PDB entry 4G3Y | X-ray diffraction, 2.60 A resolution | chains L and C of the 3 polymer chains in the assembly

# Chain L
Name: infliximab Fab L
From: Homo sapiens
Notes: antibody fragment or engineered binder
Amino-acid sequence (214 residues; row label = number of the first residue in the row):
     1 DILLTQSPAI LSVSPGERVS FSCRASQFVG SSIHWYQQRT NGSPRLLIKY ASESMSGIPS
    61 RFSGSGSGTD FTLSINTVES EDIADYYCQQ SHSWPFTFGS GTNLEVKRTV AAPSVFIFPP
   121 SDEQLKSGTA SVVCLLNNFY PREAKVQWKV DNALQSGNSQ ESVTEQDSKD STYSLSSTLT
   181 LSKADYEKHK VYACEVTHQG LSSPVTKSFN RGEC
Disulfides: Cys23-Cys88, Cys134-Cys194

# Chain C
Name: Tumor necrosis factor
From: Homo sapiens
Notes: fragment: Tumor necrosis factor, soluble form
Reference sequence: P01375 (TNFA_HUMAN); residues 1-157 here correspond to UniProt positions 77-233 (UniProt number = residue number + 76)
Amino-acid sequence (157 residues; row label = number of the first residue in the row):
     1 VRSSSRTPSD KPVAHVVANP QAEGQLQWLN RRANALLANG VELRDNQLVV PSEGLYLIYS
    61 QVLFKGQGCP STHVLLTHTI SRIAVSYQTK VNLLSAIKSP CQRETPEGAE AKPWYEPIYL
   121 GGVFQLEKGD RLSAEINRPD YLDFAESGQV YFGIIAL
Not modelled in the structure: 1-9
Curated features (UniProtKB/Swiss-Prot):
  - glycosylation: Ser4 (O-linked (GalNAc...) serine)
Disulfides: Cys69-Cys101
From the paper describing this entry:
  - mutagenesis - Q67A, K112A: decreased binding to infliximab Fab

# Interface between chain L and chain C
Contacting residue pairs (18):
  Phe28(L) - Leu75(C)  hydrophobic
  Phe28(L) - Ile97(C)  hydrophobic
  Ser31(L) - His73(C)
  Ser32(L) - His73(C)
  Tyr50(L) - Pro70(C)
  Tyr50(L) - Ser71(C)
  Tyr50(L) - His73(C)
  Glu53(L) - His73(C)  salt bridge
  Ser91(L) - Arg138(C)  hydrogen bond (backbone-side chain)
  His92(L) - Leu75(C)
  His92(L) - Thr77(C)
  His92(L) - Asn137(C)  hydrogen bond (backbone-side chain)
  His92(L) - Arg138(C)
  Ser93(L) - Asn137(C)  hydrogen bond (side chain-backbone)
  Trp94(L) - Asn137(C)  hydrogen bond (backbone-backbone)
  Trp94(L) - Arg138(C)
  Trp94(L) - Pro139(C)
  Trp94(L) - Asp140(C)
Also at the interface, not in a pair above, chain L (11 interface residues in all): Gly30, Phe96
Also at the interface, not in a pair above, chain C (12 interface residues in all): Gly24, Val74
The authors on this interface:
  - residue pairs: Tyr50(L)-Pro70(C), Tyr50(L)-Ser71(C), Tyr50(L)-His73(C), Ser91(L)-Arg138(C) (hydrogen bond), His92(L)-Arg138(C), Ser93(L)-Asn137(C), Trp94(L)-Asn137(C), Asn137(C)-His92(L), Asp140(C)-Trp94(L)
  - epitope / paratope residues, chain L: Ser32(L), Tyr50(L), Ser91(L), His92(L), Ser93(L), Trp94(L)
  - epitope / paratope residues, chain C: Pro70(C), Ser71(C), His73(C), Thr77(C), Asn137(C), Arg138(C), Asp140(C)
  - hot spots on chain C (mutagenesis) - R138A: decreased binding to infliximab

# Overview
The interface between chain L and chain C involves 11 residues on one side and 12 on the other, with 4
hydrogen bonds and 1 salt bridge. Among the polar pairs are Glu53(L)-His73(C), Ser91(L)-Arg138(C) and
His92(L)-Asn137(C). The authors report contacts between Tyr50(L) and Pro70(C), Tyr50(L) and Ser71(C) and
Tyr50(L) and His73(C) among others; a hydrogen bond between Ser91(L) and Arg138(C). From the paper: Q67A and
K112A of chain C reduce binding to infliximab Fab; epitope/paratope residues Ser32(L), Tyr50(L) and Pro70(C)
among others.
Here chain L is infliximab Fab L and chain C is Tumor necrosis factor, both from Homo sapiens. Entry 4G3Y
(Crystal structure of TNF-alpha in complex with Infliximab Fab fragment) was determined by X-ray diffraction.
